PDB entry 1FZG | X-ray diffraction, 2.50 A resolution | chains B and M of the 10 polymer chains in the assembly

[Chain B]
Protein: Fibrinogen
Organism: Homo sapiens
Notes: fragment: fragment double-d
UniProtKB: P02675 (FIBB_HUMAN); residues 134-461 here correspond to UniProt positions 164-491 (UniProt number = residue number + 30)
Chain sequence (328 residues; row label = number of the first residue in the row):
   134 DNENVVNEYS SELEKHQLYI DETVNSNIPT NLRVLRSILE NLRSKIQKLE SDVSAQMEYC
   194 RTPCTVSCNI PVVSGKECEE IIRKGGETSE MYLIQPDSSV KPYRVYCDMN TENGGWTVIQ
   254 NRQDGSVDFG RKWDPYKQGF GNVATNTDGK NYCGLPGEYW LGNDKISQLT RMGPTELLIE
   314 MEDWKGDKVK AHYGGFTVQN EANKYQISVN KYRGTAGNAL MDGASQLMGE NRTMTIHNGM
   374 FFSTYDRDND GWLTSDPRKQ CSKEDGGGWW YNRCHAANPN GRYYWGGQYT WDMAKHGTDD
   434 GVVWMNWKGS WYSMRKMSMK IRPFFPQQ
Unresolved in the structure: 134-156, 460-461
Disulfide bonds: C201-C286, C211-C240, C394-C407
Covalent attachments: N-acetylglucosamine (NAG) linked to N364
Ion coordination: Ca2+ site 1: D261, G263 (shared with 1 residue of chain C); Ca2+ site 2: D381, D383, W385

[Chain M]
Protein: Fibrinogen
Organism: Homo sapiens
Notes: fragment: fragment double-d
Chain sequence (4 residues; each row starts with the number of its first residue):
     1 GHRP

[Interface between chain B and chain M]
Contacting residue pairs (19; chain B residue first):
  L360(B) - H2(M)
  N364(B) - H2(M)
  M367(B) - H2(M)
  M367(B) - R3(M)
  T368(B) - G1(M)
  T368(B) - H2(M)
  W385(B) - R3(M)
  E397(B) - R3(M)  salt bridge
  D398(B) - R3(M)  salt bridge
  R406(B) - G1(M)
  R406(B) - H2(M)
  R406(B) - R3(M)  hydrogen bond (backbone-backbone)
  R406(B) - P4(M)
  C407(B) - G1(M)  hydrogen bond (backbone-backbone)
  C407(B) - H2(M)
  C407(B) - R3(M)
  H408(B) - G1(M)  hydrogen bond (backbone-backbone)
  D432(B) - G1(M)  hydrogen bond (side chain-backbone)
  M438(B) - G1(M)
Interface residues without a listed pair, chain B (13 interface residues in all): T431

[In short]
The interface between chain B and chain M involves 13 residues on one side and 4 on the other, with 4 hydrogen
bonds and 2 salt bridges. Among the polar pairs are E397(B)-R3(M), D398(B)-R3(M) and D432(B)-G1(M). Covalently
linked N-acetylglucosamine: at N364(B).
Chain B is Fibrinogen and chain M is Fibrinogen, both from Homo sapiens; the structure, Crystal structure of
fragment D from human fibrinogen with the peptide ligand gly-his-arg-pro-amide, was determined by X-ray
diffraction (same publication as 1FZE and 1FZF).
